Entry 2FUE (X-ray diffraction, 1.75 A resolution); this record covers chain A.

Chain A:
Protein: Phosphomannomutase 1
From: Homo sapiens
Notes: EC 5.4.2.8
UniProt: Q92871 (PMM1_HUMAN); numbering as in UniProt (aligned over 1-262)
Sequence (262 residues; numbered 1 to 262; the number before each row is that of its first residue):
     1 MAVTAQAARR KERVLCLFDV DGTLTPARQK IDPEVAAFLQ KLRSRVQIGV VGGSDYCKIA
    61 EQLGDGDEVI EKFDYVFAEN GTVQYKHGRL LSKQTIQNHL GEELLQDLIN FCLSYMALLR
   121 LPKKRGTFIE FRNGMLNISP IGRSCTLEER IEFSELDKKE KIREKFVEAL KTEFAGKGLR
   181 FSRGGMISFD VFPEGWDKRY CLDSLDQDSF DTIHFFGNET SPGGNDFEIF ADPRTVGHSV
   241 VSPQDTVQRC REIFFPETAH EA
Unresolved in the structure: 1-12, 259-262
Sequence notes: modified residue (1, 116, 135, 186)
Modified residues: Mse1 (selenomethionine); Mse116, Mse135, Mse186 (selenomethionine; parent Met)
UniProt features mapped onto this chain:
  - active site: D19 (Nucleophile), D21 (Proton donor/acceptor)
  - binding site (Mg(2+)): D19, D21, N218, F230, D232, T235
  - binding site (alpha-D-mannose 1-phosphate): R28, R132, R143, R150, Mse186, S188, D190
  - modified residue: A2 (N-acetylalanine), S242 (Phosphoserine)
Ion coordination: Mg2+ site 1: D19, D21, N218; Mg2+ site 2: E168, F230, D232, T235
Residues lining bound ligands: 1-O-phosphono-alpha-D-mannopyranose (M1P): R28, S54, K58, E130, R132, Mse135, N137, R143, R150, G185, Mse186, I187, S188, D190

Overview:
Chain A binds 1-O-phosphono-alpha-D-mannopyranose. The Mg2+ site 1 is built by D19, D21 and N218. E168, F230,
D232 and T235 form the Mg2+ site 2. From UniProt: active-site residues D19 and D21, 6 Mg2+-binding residues
and 7 alpha-D-mannose 1-phosphate-binding residues.
Chain A is Phosphomannomutase 1 (Homo sapiens); the structure, Human alpha-Phosphomannomutase 1 with D-mannose
1-phosphate and Mg2+ cofactor bound, was determined by X-ray diffraction together with 2FUC from the same
study.
